Entry 7TJK (electron microscopy, 2.70 A resolution); this record covers chains E and H of the 9 polymer chains in the assembly.

# Chain E
Protein: Origin recognition complex subunit 5
Source organism: Saccharomyces cerevisiae
UniProt: P50874 (ORC5_YEAST); residues 1-479 here = UniProt positions 1-479
Sequence (479 residues; each row starts with the number of its first residue):
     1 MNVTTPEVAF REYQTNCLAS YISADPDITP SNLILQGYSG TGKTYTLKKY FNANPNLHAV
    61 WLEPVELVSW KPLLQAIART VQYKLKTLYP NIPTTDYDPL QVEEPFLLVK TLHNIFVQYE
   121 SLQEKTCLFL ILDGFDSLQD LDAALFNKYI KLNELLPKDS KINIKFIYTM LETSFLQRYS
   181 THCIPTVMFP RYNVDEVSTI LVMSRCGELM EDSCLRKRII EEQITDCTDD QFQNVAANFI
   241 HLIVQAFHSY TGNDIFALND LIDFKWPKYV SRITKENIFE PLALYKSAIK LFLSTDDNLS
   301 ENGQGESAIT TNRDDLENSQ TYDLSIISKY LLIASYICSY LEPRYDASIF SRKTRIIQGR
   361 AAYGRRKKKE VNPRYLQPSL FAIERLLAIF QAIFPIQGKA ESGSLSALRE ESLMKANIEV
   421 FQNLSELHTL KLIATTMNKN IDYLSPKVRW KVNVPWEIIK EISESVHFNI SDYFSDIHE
Disordered / not traced: 1, 223-228, 300-323, 397-406, 479
Ion coordination: Mg2+: Thr44 (together with ATP)
Ligand contacts:
  - ATP (adenosine-5'-triphosphate), molecule 1: Val8, Ala9, Phe10, Arg11, Tyr38, Ser39, Gly40, Thr41, Gly42, Lys43, Thr44, Tyr45, Leu171, Tyr192, Ile200, Met203, Ile255, Phe256
  - ATP, molecule 2: Lys151, Lys158, His182
Curated features (UniProtKB/Swiss-Prot):
  - binding site (ATP): Gly37 to Thr44

# Chain H
Molecule: DNA, 84 bp ARS1
Sequence (84 nucleotides; each row starts with the number of its first residue):
     1 TTTGTGCACT TGCCTGCAGG CCTTTTGAAA AGCAAGCATA AAAGATCTAA ACATAAAATC
    61 TGTAAAATAA CAAGATGTAA AGAT
Disordered / not traced: 1-23, 65-84

# Chain E / chain H interface
Contacting residue pairs (18):
  Tyr345(E) - DC33(H)  hydrogen bond to the phosphate
  Arg360(E) - DA29(H)  hydrogen bond to the base
  Arg360(E) - DA30(H)  sugar contact
  Arg360(E) - DA31(H)  phosphate contact
  Ala361(E) - DA31(H)  sugar contact
  Ala362(E) - DG32(H)  phosphate contact
  Tyr363(E) - DA30(H)  hydrogen bond to the base
  Tyr363(E) - DA31(H)  sugar contact
  Tyr363(E) - DG32(H)  hydrogen bond to the phosphate
  Gly364(E) - DG32(H)  sugar contact
  Arg365(E) - DC33(H)  phosphate contact
  Arg366(E) - DG32(H)  hydrogen bond to the base
  Arg366(E) - DC33(H)  hydrogen bond to the phosphate
  Lys367(E) - DC33(H)  phosphate contact
  Lys367(E) - DA34(H)  phosphate contact
  Thr436(E) - DA42(H)  phosphate contact
  Thr436(E) - DA43(H)  phosphate contact
  Lys447(E) - DA41(H)  phosphate contact
Other interface residues (no listed pair), chain E (14 interface residues in all): Arg344, Leu380, Lys451
Other interface residues (no listed pair), chain H (10 interface residues in all): DA28

# Overview
Chain E and chain H form an interface of 14 and 10 residues respectively; the contacts include 6 hydrogen
bonds. Among the polar pairs are Arg360(E)-DA29(H), Tyr363(E)-DA30(H) and Arg366(E)-DG32(H). Chain E binds
ATP. Curated annotation (UniProt) lists 8 ATP-binding residues on chain E.
Here chain E is Origin recognition complex subunit 5 (Saccharomyces cerevisiae) and chain H is DNA, 84 bp
ARS1. Entry 7TJK (S. cerevisiae ORC bound to 84 bp ARS1 DNA and Cdc6 (state 2) with docked Orc6 ...) was
determined by electron microscopy, deposited together with 7TJF, 7TJH, 7TJI and 7TJJ.
